PDB entry 7UR1 | X-ray diffraction, 2.17 A resolution | chains A and B of the 3 polymer chains in the assembly

Chain A:
Protein: HLA class I antigen
Organism: Homo sapiens
UniProt: Q53Z42 (Q53Z42_HUMAN); residues -23 to 341 here correspond to UniProt positions 1-365 (UniProt number = residue number + 24)
Sequence (365 residues; numbered -23 to 341; the number before each row is that of its first residue; numbers below 1 keep their minus sign (Met-23 is residue -23)):
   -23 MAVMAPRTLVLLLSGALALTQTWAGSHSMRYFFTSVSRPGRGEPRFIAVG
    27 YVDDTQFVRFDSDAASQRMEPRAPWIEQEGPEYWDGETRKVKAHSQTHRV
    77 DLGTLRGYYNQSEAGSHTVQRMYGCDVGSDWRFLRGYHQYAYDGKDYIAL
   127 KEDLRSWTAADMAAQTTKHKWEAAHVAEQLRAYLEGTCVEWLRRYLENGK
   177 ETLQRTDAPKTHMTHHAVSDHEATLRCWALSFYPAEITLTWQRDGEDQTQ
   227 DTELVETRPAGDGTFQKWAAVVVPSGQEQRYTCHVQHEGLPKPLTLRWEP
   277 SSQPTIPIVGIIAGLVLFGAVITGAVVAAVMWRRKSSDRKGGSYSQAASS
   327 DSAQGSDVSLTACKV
Not modelled in the structure: -23 to 0, 277-341
Cystine bridges: Cys101-Cys164, Cys203-Cys259

Chain B:
Protein: Beta-2-microglobulin
Organism: Homo sapiens
UniProt: P61769 (B2MG_HUMAN); residues 1-99 here correspond to UniProt positions 21-119 (UniProt number = residue number + 20)
Sequence (100 residues; each row starts with the number of its first residue; numbering starts at 0):
     0 MIQRTPKIQVYSRHPAENGKSNFLNCYVSGFHPSDIEVDLLKNGERIEKV
    50 EHSDLSFSKDWSFYLLYYTEFTPTEKDEYACRVNHVTLSQPKIVKWDRDM
Construct notes: initiating methionine (0)
Cystine bridges: Cys25-Cys80
Swiss-Prot annotation at these positions:
  - modified residue: Gln2 (Pyrrolidone carboxylic acid)
  - glycosylation: Ile1 (N-linked (Glc) (glycation) isoleucine), Lys19 (N-linked (Glc) (glycation) lysine), Lys41 (N-linked (Glc) (glycation) lysine), Lys48 (N-linked (Glc) (glycation) lysine), Lys58 (N-linked (Glc) (glycation) lysine), Lys91 (N-linked (Glc) (glycation) lysine), Lys94 (N-linked (Glc) (glycation) lysine)

How chain A and chain B interact:
Residue-residue contacts - 53 pairs, chain A then chain B:
  Phe8(A) - Ser55(B)
  Phe8(A) - Phe56(B)
  Phe9(A) - Phe56(B)
  Thr10(A) - Leu54(B)
  Thr10(A) - Phe56(B)
  Thr10(A) - Phe62(B)
  Val12(A) - Ser33(B)
  Ile23(A) - Leu54(B)  hydrophobic
  Val25(A) - Asp53(B)
  Val25(A) - Leu54(B)
  Val25(A) - Ser55(B)
  Tyr27(A) - Ser55(B)
  Tyr27(A) - Tyr63(B)
  Gln32(A) - Asp53(B)  hydrogen bond
  Arg35(A) - Asp53(B)  salt bridge
  Arg48(A) - Asp53(B)  salt bridge
  Gln96(A) - His31(B)  hydrogen bond
  Gln96(A) - Phe56(B)
  Gln96(A) - Trp60(B)  hydrogen bond (side chain-backbone)
  Gln96(A) - Phe62(B)
  Arg97(A) - Phe56(B)
  Met98(A) - Phe56(B)  hydrophobic
  Gln115(A) - Trp60(B)
  Tyr116(A) - Trp60(B)
  Ala117(A) - Trp60(B)  hydrophobic
  Asp119(A) - Met0(B)
  Asp119(A) - His31(B)
  Gly120(A) - His31(B)
  Lys121(A) - Ile1(B)
  Asp122(A) - Trp60(B)  hydrogen bond
  His192(A) - Asp98(B)
  Arg202(A) - Asp98(B)  hydrogen bond (side chain-backbone)
  Arg202(A) - Met99(B)
  Trp204(A) - Asp98(B)
  Trp204(A) - Met99(B)
  Val231(A) - Gln8(B)
  Glu232(A) - Lys6(B)  salt bridge
  Glu232(A) - Gln8(B)  hydrogen bond (backbone-side chain)
  Glu232(A) - Tyr26(B)  hydrogen bond
  Glu232(A) - Ser28(B)  hydrogen bond
  Arg234(A) - Gln8(B)  hydrogen bond
  Arg234(A) - Tyr10(B)
  Arg234(A) - Met99(B)  hydrogen bond (side chain-backbone)
  Pro235(A) - Tyr10(B)  hydrogen bond (backbone-side chain)
  Pro235(A) - Tyr26(B)
  Ala236(A) - Arg12(B)  hydrogen bond (backbone-side chain)
  Ala236(A) - Asn24(B)  hydrogen bond (backbone-side chain)
  Gly237(A) - Arg12(B)
  Gly237(A) - Leu65(B)
  Gln242(A) - Tyr10(B)
  Gln242(A) - Ser11(B)  hydrogen bond (side chain-backbone)
  Gln242(A) - Arg12(B)  hydrogen bond (side chain-backbone)
  Trp244(A) - Met99(B)  hydrogen bond (side chain-backbone)
Interface residues without a listed pair, chain A (35 interface residues in all): Thr94, Leu206, Thr233, Asp238
Interface residues without a listed pair, chain B (28 interface residues in all): His13, Pro14, Pro32, Asp34, Lys58, Asp59

Overview:
The interface between chain A and chain B involves 35 residues on one side and 28 on the other; the contacts
include 16 hydrogen bonds and 3 salt bridges. Among the polar pairs are Arg35(A)-Asp53(B), Arg48(A)-Asp53(B)
and Glu232(A)-Lys6(B).
Chain A is HLA class I antigen and chain B is Beta-2-microglobulin, both from Homo sapiens; the structure,
SARS-CoV-2 Spike-derived peptide S1215-1224 (YIWLGFIAGL) presented by HLA-A*02:01, was determined by X-ray
diffraction.
